PDB entry 1S16 | X-ray diffraction, 2.10 A resolution | chain A

[Chain A]
Molecule: Topoisomerase IV subunit B
From: Escherichia coli
Notes: EC 5.99.1.-; fragment: 43kDa subunit
UniProtKB: P20083 (PARE_ECOLI); residues 1001-1390 here correspond to UniProt positions 1-390 (UniProt number = residue number - 1000)
Amino-acid sequence (390 residues; row label = number of the first residue in the row):
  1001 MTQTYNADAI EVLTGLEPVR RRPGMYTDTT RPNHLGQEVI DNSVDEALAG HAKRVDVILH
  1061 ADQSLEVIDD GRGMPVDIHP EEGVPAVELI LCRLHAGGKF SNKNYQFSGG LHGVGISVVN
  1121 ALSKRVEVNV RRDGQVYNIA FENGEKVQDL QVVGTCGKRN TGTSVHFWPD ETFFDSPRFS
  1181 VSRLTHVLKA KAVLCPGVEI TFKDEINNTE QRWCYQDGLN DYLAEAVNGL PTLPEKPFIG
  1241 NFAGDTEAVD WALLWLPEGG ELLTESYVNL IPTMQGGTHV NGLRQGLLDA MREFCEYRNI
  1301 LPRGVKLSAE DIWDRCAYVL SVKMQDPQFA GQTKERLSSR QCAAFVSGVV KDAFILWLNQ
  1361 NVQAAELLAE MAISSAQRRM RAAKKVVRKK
Unresolved in the structure: 1001-1003, 1384-1390
Curated features (UniProtKB/Swiss-Prot):
  - binding site (ATP): Tyr1005, Asn1042, Asp1069, Gly1110 to Ile1116, Lys1334
Bound ions: Mg2+: Ile1090, Arg1093, Ala1096, Gly1113, Ser1117 (together with AMP-PNP)
Ligand contacts: AMP-PNP (ANP; phosphoaminophosphonic acid-adenylate ester): Glu1038, Asn1042, Ser1043, Glu1046, Asp1069, Gly1073, Met1074, Ile1090, Ala1096, Gly1097, Gly1098, Lys1099, Tyr1105, Gly1109, Gly1110, Leu1111, His1112, Gly1113, Val1114, Gly1115, Ile1116, Ser1117, Thr1163, Gln1332, Lys1334
From the paper describing this entry:
  - binding site for AMP-PNP: Tyr1005, Glu1038, Asn1042, Glu1046, Asp1069, Met1074, Lys1099, Tyr1105, Thr1163, Gln1332, Lys1334
  - mutagenesis - M1074I: increased catalytic activity on ATP

[Overview]
Ligands of chain A: AMP-PNP. Ile1090, Arg1093, Ala1096, Gly1113 and Ser1117 coordinate Mg2+. Curated
annotation (UniProt) lists 11 ATP-binding residues. The paper reports a binding site for AMP-PNP at Tyr1005,
Glu1038 and Asn1042 among others; M1074I increases catalytic activity on ATP.
Chain A is Topoisomerase IV subunit B (Escherichia coli); the structure, Crystal Structure of E. coli
Topoisomerase IV ParE 43kDa subunit complexed with ADPNP, was determined by X-ray diffraction, deposited
together with 1S14.
